PDB entry 8B7B | X-ray diffraction, 2.25 A resolution | chains A and F of the 6 polymer chains in the assembly

[Chain A]
Name: Tubulin alpha-1B chain
Organism: Bos taurus
Reference sequence: P81947 (TBA1B_BOVIN); numbering as in UniProt (aligned over 1-451)
Sequence (451 residues; row label = number of the first residue in the row):
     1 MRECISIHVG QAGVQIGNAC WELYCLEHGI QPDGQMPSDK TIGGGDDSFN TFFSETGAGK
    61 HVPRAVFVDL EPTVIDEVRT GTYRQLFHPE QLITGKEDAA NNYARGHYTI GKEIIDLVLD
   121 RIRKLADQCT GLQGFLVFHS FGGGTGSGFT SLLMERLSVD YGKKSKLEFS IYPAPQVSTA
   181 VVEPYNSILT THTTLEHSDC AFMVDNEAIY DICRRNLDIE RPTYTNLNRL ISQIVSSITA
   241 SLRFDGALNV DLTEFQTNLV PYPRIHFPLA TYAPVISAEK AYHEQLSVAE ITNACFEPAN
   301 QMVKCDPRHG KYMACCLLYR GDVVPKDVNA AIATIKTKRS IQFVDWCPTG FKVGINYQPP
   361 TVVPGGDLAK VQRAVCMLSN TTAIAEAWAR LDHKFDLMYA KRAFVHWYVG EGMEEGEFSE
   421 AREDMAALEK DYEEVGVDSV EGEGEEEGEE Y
Disordered / not traced: 439-451
Metal / ion sites: Ca2+: Asp-39, Thr-41, Gly-44, Glu-55
Residues lining bound ligands: GTP (guanosine-5'-triphosphate): Val-9, Gly-10, Gln-11, Ala-12, Gln-15, Ile-16, Asp-69, Asp-98, Ala-99, Ala-100, Asn-101, Ser-140, Gly-142, Gly-143, Gly-144, Thr-145, Gly-146, Ile-171, Pro-173, Val-177, Ser-178, Thr-179, Glu-183, Asn-206, Tyr-224, Leu-227, Asn-228, Ile-231

[Chain F]
Name: Tubulin tyrosine ligase
Organism: Gallus gallus
Reference sequence: A0A8V0Z8P0 (A0A8V0Z8P0_CHICK); aligned to UniProt positions 1-378 over residues 1-378 (the alignment contains insertions or deletions, so no single offset holds)
Sequence (384 residues; row label = number of the first residue in the row):
     1 MYTFVVRDEN SSVYAEVSRL LLATGQWKRL RKDNPRFNLM LGERNRLPFG RLGHEPGLVQ
    61 LVNYYRGADK LCRKASLVKL IKTSPELSES CTWFPESYVI YPTNLKTPVA PAQNGIRHLI
   121 NNTRTDEREV FLAAYNRRRE GREGNVWIAK SSAGAKGEGI LISSEASELL DFIDEQGQVH
   181 VIQKYLEKPL LLEPGHRKFD IRSWVLVDHL YNIYLYREGV LRTSSEPYNS ANFQDKTCHL
   241 TNHCIQKEYS KNYGRYEEGN EMFFEEFNQY LMDALNTTLE NSILLQIKHI IRSCLMCIEP
   301 AISTKHLHYQ SFQLFGFDFM VDEELKVWLI EVNGAPACAQ KLYAELCQGI VDVAISSVFP
   361 LADTGQKTSQ PTSIFIKLHH HHHH
Disordered / not traced: 103-125, 152-161, 176-179, 232-236, 363-372, 381-384
Differences from the reference sequence: expression tag (379-384)
Metal / ion sites: Mg2+: Glu-331 (together with AMP-PCP)
Residues lining bound ligands: AMP-PCP (ACP; phosphomethylphosphonic acid adenylate ester): Lys-74, Pro-95, Ile-148, Lys-150, Gln-183, Lys-184, Tyr-185, Leu-186, Lys-198, Asp-200, Arg-202, Arg-222, His-239, Leu-240, Thr-241, Asn-242, Asp-318, Met-320, Ile-330, Glu-331, Asn-333

[Interface between chain A and chain F]
Pairs across the interface (23):
  Gln-176(A) with Pro-56(F)
  Glu-207(A) with His-54(F), salt bridge
  Glu-297(A) with His-306(F)
  Pro-298(A) with Leu-307(F), hydrophobic
  Lys-304(A) with His-54(F)
  Cys-305(A) with His-308(F)
  Asp-306(A) with Arg-66(F)
  Arg-308(A) with Pro-300(F), hydrogen bond (side chain-backbone); Ala-301(F); Ile-302(F); Ser-303(F), hydrogen bond (side chain-backbone)
  His-309(A) with Arg-66(F), hydrogen bond (side chain-backbone); Gly-67(F); Ala-301(F), hydrogen bond (side chain-backbone)
  Lys-338(A) with Pro-300(F)
  Ser-340(A) with Pro-300(F); Ala-301(F)
  Glu-386(A) with Gly-50(F); Arg-66(F), salt bridge
  Arg-390(A) with Gly-50(F); His-54(F)
  His-393(A) with Arg-51(F)
  Glu-433(A) with Arg-46(F), salt bridge
Other interface residues (no listed pair), chain F (15 interface residues in all): Gly-53

[In short]
Chain A and chain F each contribute 15 residues to their interface, with 4 hydrogen bonds and 3 salt bridges.
Polar contacts include Glu-207(A)/His-54(F), Glu-386(A)/Arg-66(F) and Glu-433(A)/Arg-46(F). Ligands of chain
A: GTP. Chain F binds AMP-PCP.
Here chain A is Tubulin alpha-1B chain (Bos taurus) and chain F is Tubulin tyrosine ligase (Gallus gallus).
Entry 8B7B (Tubulin - maytansinoid - 6 complex) was determined by X-ray diffraction, deposited together with
8B7A and 8B7C.
